7TZF - chains R and A of the 7 polymer chains in the assembly; structure by electron microscopy, 2.40 A resolution.

# Chain R
Protein: Calcitonin receptor
Source organism: Homo sapiens
UniProt: P30988 (CALCR_HUMAN), isoform P30988-2; residue numbers follow UniProt; this construct covers 25-474
Amino-acid sequence (501 residues; numbered -7 to 493; the number before each row is that of its first residue; numbers below 1 keep their minus sign (Met-7 is residue -7)):
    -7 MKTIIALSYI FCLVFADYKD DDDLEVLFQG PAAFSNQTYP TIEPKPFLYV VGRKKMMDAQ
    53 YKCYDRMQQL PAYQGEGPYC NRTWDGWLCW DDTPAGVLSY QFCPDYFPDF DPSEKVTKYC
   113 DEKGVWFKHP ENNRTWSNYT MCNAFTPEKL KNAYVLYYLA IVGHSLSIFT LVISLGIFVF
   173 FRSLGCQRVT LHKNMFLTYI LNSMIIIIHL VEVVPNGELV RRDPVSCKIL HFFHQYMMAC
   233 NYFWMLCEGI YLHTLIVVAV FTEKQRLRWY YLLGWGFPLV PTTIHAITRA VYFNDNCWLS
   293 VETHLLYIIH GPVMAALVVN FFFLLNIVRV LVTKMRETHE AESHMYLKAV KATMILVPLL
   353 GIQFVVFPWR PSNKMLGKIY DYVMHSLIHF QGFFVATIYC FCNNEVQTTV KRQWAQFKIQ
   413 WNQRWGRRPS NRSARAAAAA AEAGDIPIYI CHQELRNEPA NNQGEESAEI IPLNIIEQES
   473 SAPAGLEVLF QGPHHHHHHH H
Unresolved in the structure: -7 to 40, 408-493
Construct notes: expression tag (-7 to 24, 475-493); conflict Leu447 (Pro in P30988)
Cystine bridges: Cys55-Cys81, Cys72-Cys112, Cys95-Cys134, Cys219-Cys289
Covalent attachments: N-acetylglucosamine (NAG) linked to Asn73, Asn125, Asn130
Ligand contacts: P42 ((2S)-2-{[(1R)-1-hydroxyhexadecyl]oxy}-3-{[(1R)-1-hydroxyoctadecyl]oxy}propyl 2-(trimethylammonio)ethyl phosphate): Tyr146, Val147, Tyr150, Leu151, Val154, Leu158, Phe382, Phe385
Curated features (UniProtKB/Swiss-Prot):
  - glycosylation (N-linked (GlcNAc...) asparagine): Asn28, Asn73, Asn125, Asn130

# Chain A
Protein: Guanine nucleotide-binding protein G(s) subunit alpha isoforms short
Source organism: Homo sapiens
UniProt: P63092 (GNAS2_HUMAN); numbering as in UniProt (aligned over 1-394)
Amino-acid sequence (394 residues; each row starts with the number of its first residue):
     1 MGCLGNSKTE DQRNEEKAQR EANKKIEKQL QKDKQVYRAT HRLLLLGAGE SGKNTIVKQM
    61 RILHVNGFNG EGGEEDPQAA RSNSDGEKAT KVQDIKNNLK EAIETIVAAM SNLVPPVELA
   121 NPENQFRVDY ILSVMNVPDF DFPPEFYEHA KALWEDEGVR ACYERSNEYQ LIDCAQYFLD
   181 KIDVIKQADY VPSDQDLLRC RVLTSGIFET KFQVDKVNFH MFDVGAQRDE RRKWIQCFND
   241 VTAIIFVVAS SSYNMVIRED NQTNRLQAAL KLFDSIWNNK WLRDTSVILF LNKQDLLAEK
   301 VLAGKSKIED YFPEFARYTT PEDATPEPGE DPRVTRAKYF IRDEFLRIST ASGDGRHYCY
   361 PHFTCSVDTE NIRRVFNDCR DIIQRMHLRQ YELL
Unresolved in the structure: 1-10, 61-203, 255-263
Construct notes: conflict Asn54 (Ser in P63092), Ala226 (Gly in P63092), Ala268 (Glu in P63092), Lys271 (Asn in P63092), Asp274 (Lys in P63092), Lys280 (Arg in P63092), Asp284 (Thr in P63092), Thr285 (Ile in P63092); engineered mutation Ser366 (Ala in P63092)

# Interface between chain R and chain A
Contacting residue pairs - 40 pairs, chain R then chain A:
  Arg180(R) - Gln390(A)
  Arg180(R) - Tyr391(A)
  Tyr243(R) - Tyr391(A)
  Leu244(R) - Tyr391(A)  hydrophobic
  Leu247(R) - His387(A)  hydrogen bond (backbone-side chain)
  Ile248(R) - Gln384(A)  hydrogen bond (backbone-side chain)
  Ile248(R) - Leu388(A)  hydrophobic
  Val249(R) - Arg380(A)  hydrogen bond (backbone-side chain)
  Val252(R) - Arg380(A)
  Val252(R) - Ile383(A)
  Val252(R) - Gln384(A)
  Val252(R) - His387(A)
  Phe253(R) - His41(A)  hydrogen bond (backbone-side chain)
  Phe253(R) - Val217(A)  hydrophobic
  Phe253(R) - Phe219(A)  hydrophobic
  Phe253(R) - Phe376(A)  hydrophobic
  Phe253(R) - Cys379(A)
  Phe253(R) - Arg380(A)
  Phe253(R) - Ile383(A)  hydrophobic
  Glu255(R) - His387(A)
  Lys256(R) - Gln35(A)
  Val322(R) - Gln384(A)
  Leu323(R) - Leu393(A)
  Leu323(R) - Leu394(A)  hydrophobic
  Lys326(R) - Asp381(A)  salt bridge
  Lys326(R) - Gln384(A)  hydrogen bond
  Lys326(R) - Arg385(A)  hydrogen bond (backbone-side chain)
  Lys326(R) - Leu394(A)
  Met327(R) - Leu394(A)  hydrophobic
  Glu329(R) - Asp381(A)
  Glu329(R) - Arg385(A)  salt bridge
  Thr330(R) - Tyr358(A)
  Thr330(R) - Arg385(A)
  His331(R) - Asp323(A)  salt bridge
  Lys340(R) - Leu394(A)
  Ala344(R) - Leu393(A)  hydrophobic
  Ile347(R) - Glu392(A)
  Leu348(R) - Leu393(A)  hydrophobic
  Asn395(R) - Glu392(A)
  Asn396(R) - Glu392(A)  hydrogen bond (backbone-side chain)
Interface residues without a listed pair, chain R (29 interface residues in all): His184, Val250, Ile319, Tyr391, Cys394, Glu397

# Overview
The interface between chain R and chain A involves 29 residues on one side and 20 on the other, with 7
hydrogen bonds and 3 salt bridges. Polar contacts include Lys326(R)-Asp381(A), Glu329(R)-Arg385(A) and
His331(R)-Asp323(A). Bound to chain R: compound P42.
Chain R is Calcitonin receptor and chain A is Guanine nucleotide-binding protein G(s) subunit alpha isoforms
short, both from Homo sapiens; the structure, Human Amylin3 Receptor in complex with Gs and rat amylin
peptide, was determined by electron microscopy, deposited together with 7TYF, 7TYH, 7TYI, 7TYL, 7TYN, 7TYO and
3 further entries.
